Entry 1IBU (X-ray diffraction, 3.10 A resolution); this record covers chains C and E of the 6 polymer chains in the assembly.

Chain C (and E):
Protein: Histidine decarboxylase beta chain
From: Lactobacillus sp
Notes: EC 4.1.1.22; fragment: beta chain (residues 1-81); chain E of this document is another copy of the same molecule, construct and numbering; everything in this record applies to it too
UniProtKB: P00862 (DCHS_LACS3); numbering as in UniProt (aligned over 1-81)
Sequence (81 residues; numbered 1 to 81; the number before each row is that of its first residue):
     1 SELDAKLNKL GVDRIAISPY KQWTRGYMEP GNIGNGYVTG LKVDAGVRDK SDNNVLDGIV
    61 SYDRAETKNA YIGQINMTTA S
Not modelled in the structure: 50-63 (chain E: 52-62)
Differences from the reference sequence: engineered mutation Asn53 (Asp in P00862), Asn54 (Asp in P00862)
Reported in the primary citation:
  - mutagenesis - I59A: abolished catalytic activity (citing earlier work)

How chain C and chain E interact:
Pairs across the interface (15; chain C residue first):
  Leu10(C) - Pro19(E)
  Leu10(C) - Tyr20(E)
  Leu10(C) - Lys21(E)  hydrogen bond (backbone-backbone)
  Gly11(C) - Pro19(E)
  Gly11(C) - Tyr20(E)
  Val12(C) - Tyr20(E)  hydrophobic
  Val12(C) - Trp23(E)  hydrophobic
  Tyr27(C) - Glu29(E)  hydrogen bond
  Tyr27(C) - Pro30(E)
  Met28(C) - Met28(E)  hydrophobic
  Asn35(C) - Pro30(E)
  Asn35(C) - Gly31(E)  hydrogen bond (side chain-backbone)
  Ala80(C) - Met77(E)
  Ala80(C) - Thr78(E)
  Ser81(C) - Met77(E)  hydrogen bond (backbone-backbone)
Interface residues without a listed pair, chain C (10 interface residues in all): Gly34, Thr79
Interface residues without a listed pair, chain E (12 interface residues in all): Arg25, Asn76

Overview:
10 residues of chain C and 12 residues of chain E are in contact; the contacts include 4 hydrogen bonds. Among
the polar pairs are Tyr27(C)-Glu29(E), Asn35(C)-Gly31(E) and Leu10(C)-Lys21(E). From the paper: I59A of chain
C abolishes catalytic activity.
Both chains are Histidine decarboxylase beta chain (Lactobacillus sp). Entry 1IBU (Structure of the D53,54N
mutant of histidine decarboxylase at 25 C) was determined by X-ray diffraction together with 1IBT, 1IBV and
1IBW from the same study.
